7MXD - chains A and D of the 14 polymer chains in the assembly; structure by electron microscopy, 3.40 A resolution.

Chain A:
Molecule: Envelope glycoprotein gp120
Organism: Human immunodeficiency virus 1
UniProt: I6NF57 (I6NF57_9HIV1); the construct lacks a stretch of the UniProt sequence and is renumbered around it, so the offset changes along the chain: 31-136 = UniProt 30-135; 137-188 = UniProt 137-188; 190-309 = UniProt 189-308; 312-321 = UniProt 309-318; 5 more segments
Amino-acid sequence (478 residues; each row starts with the number of its first residue; note: 10 numbers in that range are skipped by the numbering (no residue carries them; nothing is unmodelled there); a row labelled like 459A-459B holds insertion residues (459A, then the next letters in order)):
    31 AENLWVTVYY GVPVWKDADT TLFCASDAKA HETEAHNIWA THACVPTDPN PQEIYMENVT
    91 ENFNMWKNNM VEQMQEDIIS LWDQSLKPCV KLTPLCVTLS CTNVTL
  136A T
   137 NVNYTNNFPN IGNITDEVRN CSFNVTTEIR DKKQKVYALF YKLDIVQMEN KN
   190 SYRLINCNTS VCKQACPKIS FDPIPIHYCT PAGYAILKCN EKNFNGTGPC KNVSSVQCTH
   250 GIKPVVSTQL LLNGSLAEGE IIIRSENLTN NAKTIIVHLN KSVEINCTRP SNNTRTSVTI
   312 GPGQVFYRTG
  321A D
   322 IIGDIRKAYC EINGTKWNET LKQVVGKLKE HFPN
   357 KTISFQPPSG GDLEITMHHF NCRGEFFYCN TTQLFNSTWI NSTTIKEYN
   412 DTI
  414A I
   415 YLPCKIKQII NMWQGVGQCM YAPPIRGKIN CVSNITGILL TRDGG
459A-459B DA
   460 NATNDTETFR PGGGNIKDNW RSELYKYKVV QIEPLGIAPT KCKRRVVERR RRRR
Disordered / not traced: 508-513
Sequence notes: conflict Ala31 (Ser30 in I6NF57), Glu32 (Asp31 in I6NF57), Pro124 (His123 in I6NF57), Leu179 (Thr in I6NF57), Cys201 (Ile200 in I6NF57), Thr358 (Lys355 in I6NF57), Thr400 (Gly397 in I6NF57), Cys433 (Ala425 in I6NF57), Cys501 (Ala495 in I6NF57), Arg509 (Glu503 in I6NF57), Arg510 (Lys504 in I6NF57); expression tag (512-513)
Disulfides: Cys54-Cys74, Cys119-Cys205, Cys126-Cys196, Cys131-Cys157, Cys201-Cys433, Cys218-Cys247, Cys228-Cys239, Cys296-Cys331, Cys378-Cys445, Cys385-Cys418
Covalent attachments: N-acetylglucosamine (NAG) linked to Asn88, Asn133, Asn149, Asn156, Asn160, Asn197, Asn234, Asn241, Asn289, Asn295, Asn301, Asn334, Asn339, Asn355, Asn386, Asn392, Asn405, Asn448; glycan linked to Asn262, Asn276
What the authors report for this chain:
  - post-translational modification sites: Asn156, Asn160
  - mutagenesis - N160A, T162A: abolished binding to CAP45
  - mutagenesis - R166A, K169E: decreased binding to CAP45
  - conformationally variable residues (loop rearrangement): Val154 to Tyr177
  - mutagenesis - I165L, K171R: decreased binding to 1157ipd3N4

Chain D:
Molecule: 3BNC117 antibody light chain
Organism: Homo sapiens
Notes: antibody fragment or engineered binder
Amino-acid sequence (206 residues; each row starts with the number of its first residue; note: 8 numbers in that range are skipped by the numbering (no residue carries them; nothing is unmodelled there)):
     1 DIQMTQSPSS LSASVGDTVT ITCQANG
    32 YLNWYQQRRG KAPKLLIYDG SKLERGVPSR FSGRRWGQEY NLTINNLQPE DIATYFCQVY
    96 EFVVPGTRLD LKRTVAAPSV FIFPPSDEQL KSGTASVVCL LNNFYPREAK VQWKVDNALQ
   156 SGNSQESVTE QDSKDSTYSL SSTLTLSKAD YEKHKVYACE VTHQGLSSPV TKSFNRGEC
Disordered / not traced: 213-214
Disulfides: Cys23-Cys88, Cys134-Cys194
Covalent attachments: N-acetylglucosamine (NAG) linked to Asn72

Interface between chain A and chain D:
Contacting residue pairs (8; chain A residue first):
  Thr278(A) - Ile2(D)
  Thr278(A) - Tyr91(D)
  Asn279(A) - Tyr91(D)
  Asn280(A) - Glu96(D)  hydrogen bond
  Gly458(A) - Glu96(D)
  Gly459(A) - Glu96(D)  hydrogen bond (backbone-side chain)
  Gly459(A) - Phe97(D)
  Asp459A(A) - Phe97(D)
Also at the interface, not in a pair above, chain A (10 interface residues in all): Asn276, Lys357, Arg456, Ala459B
Also at the interface, not in a pair above, chain D (5 interface residues in all): Asp1

Summary:
The interface between chain A and chain D involves 10 residues on one side and 5 on the other, with 2 hydrogen
bonds. Polar pairs include Asn280(A)-Glu96(D) and Gly459(A)-Glu96(D). From the paper: N160A and T162A of chain
A abolish binding to CAP45; modification sites Asn156(A) and Asn160(A); 6 substitutions were tested in all.
Chain A is Envelope glycoprotein gp120 (Human immunodeficiency virus 1) and chain D is 3BNC117 antibody light
chain (Homo sapiens); the structure, Cryo-EM structure of broadly neutralizing V2-apex-targeting antibody J038
in complex with HIV-1 Env, was determined by electron microscopy together with 7N28 from the same study.
